Entry 9FDA (electron microscopy, 2.00 A resolution); this record covers chains K and B of the 15 polymer chains in the assembly.

[Chain K]
Protein: Small ribosomal subunit protein uS11
Organism: Escherichia coli
Reference sequence: P0A7R9 (RS11_ECOLI); the author numbering skips numbers that UniProt does not, so the offset changes along the chain: 1-119 = UniProt 1-119; 130-139 = UniProt 120-129
Chain sequence (139 residues; numbered 1 to 149; 10 numbers in that range are skipped by the numbering (no residue carries them; nothing is unmodelled there); the number before each row is that of its first residue):
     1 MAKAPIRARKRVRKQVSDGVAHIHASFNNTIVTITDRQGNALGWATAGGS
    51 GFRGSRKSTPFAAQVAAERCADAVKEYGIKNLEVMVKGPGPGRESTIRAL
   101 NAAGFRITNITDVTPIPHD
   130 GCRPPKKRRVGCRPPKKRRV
Disordered / not traced: 1-13, 140-149
Glycans and other covalent adducts: covalent link Asp119-Gly130
Modified / non-standard residues: Asp119 (beta-L-aspartic acid; IAS)
Differences from the reference sequence: modified residue (119); expression tag (140-149)

[Chain B]
Molecule: 16S rRNA
Organism: Escherichia coli
Sequence (1542 nucleotides; numbered 1 to 1542; the number before each row is that of its first residue):
     1 AAAUUGAAGAGUUUGAUCAUGGCUCAGAUUGAACGCUGGCGGCAGGCCUA
    51 ACACAUGCAAGUCGAACGGUAACAGGAAGAAGCUUGCUUCUUUGCUGACG
   101 AGUGGCGGACGGGUGAGUAAUGUCUGGGAAACUGCCUGAUGGAGGGGGAU
   151 AACUACUGGAAACGGUAGCUAAUACCGCAUAACGUCGCAAGACCAAAGAG
   201 GGGGACCUUCGGGCCUCUUGCCAUCGGAUGUGCCCAGAUGGGAUUAGCUA
   251 GUAGGUGGGGUAACGGCUCACCUAGGCGACGAUCCCUAGCUGGUCUGAGA
   301 GGAUGACCAGCCACACUGGAACUGAGACACGGUCCAGACUCCUACGGGAG
   351 GCAGCAGUGGGGAAUAUUGCACAAUGGGCGCAAGCCUGAUGCAGCCAUGC
   401 CGCGUGUAUGAAGAAGCCCUUCGGGUUGUAAAGUACUUUCAGCGGGGAGG
   451 AAGGGAGUAAAGUUAAUACCUUUGCUCAUUGACGUUACCCGCAGAAGAAG
   501 CACCGGCUAACUCCGUGCCAGCAGCCXCGGUAAUACGGAGGGUGCAAGCG
   551 UUAAUCGGAAUUACUGGGCGUAAAGCGCACGCAGGCGGUUUGUUAAGUCA
   601 GAUGUGAAAUCCCCGGGCUCAACCUGGGAACUGCAUCUGAUACUGGCAAG
   651 CUUGAGUCUCGUAGAGGGGGGUAGAAUUCCAGGUGUAGCGGUGAAAUGCG
   701 UAGAGAUCUGGAGGAAUACCGGUGGCGAAGGCGGCCCCCUGGACGAAGAC
   751 UGACGCUCAGGUGCGAAAGCGUGGGGAGCAAACAGGAUUAGAUACCCUGG
   801 UAGUCCACGCCGUAAACGAUGUCGACUUGGAGGUUGUGCCCUUGAGGCGU
   851 GGCUUCCGGAGCUAACGCGUUAAGUCGACCGCCUGGGGAGUACGGCCGCA
   901 AGGUUAAAACUCAAAUGAAUUGACGGGGGCUUGUACACACCGUGGACCAU
   951 GUCGUUUXACACCAUGCAACGCGAAGAACCUUACCUGGUGUUGACAUCCA
  1001 AAGAAGUUUUCAGAGAUGAGACUUAACCUUCGGGAACCGGGCGACAGUUA
  1051 CUGCAUGGCUGUUGUGAGUUCAUGUUGUGAACUGUUGGGUGAAGUCCCGU
  1101 AACAAGCGUAACCCGUAUCCGGGGUAACCUGCGGUCCGGCCUGGAACUCA
  1151 AAGGAGACUGCCAGUGAUAAACUGGAGGAAGGUGGGGAUGACGUCAAGUC
  1201 AUCAUGGCCCUUACGACCAGGGCUACACACGUGCUACAAUGGCGCAUACA
  1251 AAGAGAAGCGACCUCGCGAGAGCAAGCGGACCUCAUAAAGUGCGUCGUAG
  1301 UCCGGAUUGGAGUCUGCAACUCGACUCCAUGAAGUCGGAAUCGCUAGUAA
  1351 UCGUGGAUCAGAAUGCCACGGUGAAUACGUUCCCGGGCCUUGUACACACC
  1401 GCCCGUXACACCAUGGGAGUGGGUUGCAAAAGAAGUAGGUAGCUUAACCU
  1451 UCGGGAGGGCGCUUACCACUUUGUGAUUCAUGACUGGGGUGAAGUCGUAA
  1501 CAAGGUAACCGUAGGGGAACCUGCGGUUGGAUCACCUCCUUA
Disordered / not traced: 80-90, 205-213, 842-844, 930-1389, 1535-1542
Modified / non-standard residues: PSU (pseudouridine-5'-monophosphate) at position 516, G7M (N7-methyl-guanosine-5'-monophosphate) at position 527, 4OC (4n,o2'-methylcytidine-5'-monophosphate) at position 947, 5MC (5-methylcytidine-5'-monophosphate) at position 958, UR3 (3-methyluridine-5'-monophoshate) at position 1100, 2MG (2N-methylguanosine-5'-monophosphate) at position 1123, MA6 (6N-dimethyladenosine-5'-monophoshate) at position 1126, MA6 (6N-dimethyladenosine-5'-monophoshate) at position 1127, 4OC (4n,o2'-methylcytidine-5'-monophosphate) at position 1402, 5MC (5-methylcytidine-5'-monophosphate) at position 1407, UR3 (3-methyluridine-5'-monophoshate) at position 1498, 2MG (2N-methylguanosine-5'-monophosphate) at position 1516, MA6 (6N-dimethyladenosine-5'-monophoshate) at position 1518, MA6 (6N-dimethyladenosine-5'-monophoshate) at position 1519
Bound ions: K+ site 1: G11, U12, G21, G22; Mg2+ site 1 near G21 (its only coordinating residue here); Mg2+ site 2: C48, G115; Mg2+ site 3: A59, U387; K+ site 2: U62, G104, G105; Mg2+ site 4 near G100 (its only coordinating residue here); K+ site 3: G107, G108, G326; Mg2+ site 5: A109, G331; K+ site 4: C110, G111; Mg2+ site 6 near G111 (its only coordinating residue here); K+ site 5: G115, G117, G289; Mg2+ site 7: A116, G117, G289; 29 more Mg2+ sites not listed; 15 more K+ sites not listed
Ligand contacts: edeine b (EDE): G693, U788, U789, A790, G791, A792, A794, C795, G926, UR3_1498, A1499, G1504, G1505, U1506
From the paper describing this entry:
  - binding site for edeine b: G693, C795, G926, UR3_1498, G1505, U1506

[Interface between chain K and chain B]
Contacting residue pairs (78; chain K residue first):
  His22(K) - U707(B)  phosphate contact
  His22(K) - C708(B)  phosphate contact
  His24(K) - A706(B)  sugar contact
  Asn28(K) - G691(B)  hydrogen bond to the phosphate
  Asn28(K) - U692(B)  hydrogen bond to the phosphate
  Asn29(K) - C689(B)  hydrogen bond to the phosphate
  Asn29(K) - G690(B)  hydrogen bond to the phosphate
  Ile31(K) - G705(B)  base contact
  Thr33(K) - A706(B)  hydrogen bond to the sugar
  Thr35(K) - U707(B)  sugar contact
  Gln38(K) - C708(B)  hydrogen bond to the sugar
  Gly39(K) - G683(B)  hydrogen bond to the base
  Gly39(K) - U707(B)  hydrogen bond to the sugar
  Gly39(K) - C708(B)  sugar contact
  Asn40(K) - G683(B)  hydrogen bond to the base
  Asn40(K) - U684(B)  sugar contact
  Ala41(K) - U684(B)  hydrogen bond to the sugar
  Ala41(K) - G685(B)  sugar contact
  Leu42(K) - G685(B)  phosphate contact
  Trp44(K) - G685(B)  sugar contact
  Trp44(K) - U686(B)  hydrogen bond to the sugar
  Trp44(K) - A687(B)  sugar contact
  Trp44(K) - G688(B)  sugar contact
  Trp44(K) - A704(B)  base contact
  Trp44(K) - G705(B)  base contact
  Thr46(K) - G688(B)  hydrogen bond to the phosphate
  Thr46(K) - C689(B)  hydrogen bond to the phosphate
  Gly48(K) - C689(B)  hydrogen bond to the phosphate
  Gly49(K) - G688(B)  phosphate contact
  Gly49(K) - C689(B)  phosphate contact
  Arg53(K) - C689(B)  salt bridge to the phosphate
  Gly54(K) - G691(B)  base contact
  Gly54(K) - U692(B)  base contact
  Gly54(K) - A695(B)  phosphate contact
  Ser55(K) - U692(B)  base contact
  Ser55(K) - A694(B)  hydrogen bond to the phosphate
  Lys57(K) - G690(B)  base contact
  Lys57(K) - G691(B)  hydrogen bond to the base
  Lys87(K) - U707(B)  salt bridge to the phosphate
  Pro115(K) - A676(B)  phosphate contact
  Pro115(K) - U677(B)  phosphate contact
  Ile116(K) - A675(B)  hydrogen bond to the sugar
  Pro117(K) - A675(B)  base contact
  Pro117(K) - A676(B)  sugar contact
  His118(K) - G674(B)  hydrogen bond to the base
  His118(K) - A675(B)  hydrogen bond to the sugar
  His118(K) - A718(B)  stacking on the base
  Asp119(K) - A716(B)  sugar contact
  Asp119(K) - U717(B)  sugar contact
  Asp119(K) - A718(B)  hydrogen bond to the sugar
  Gly130(K) - A716(B)  sugar contact
  Cys131(K) - A676(B)  base contact
  Cys131(K) - U677(B)  hydrogen bond to the base
  Cys131(K) - G714(B)  base contact
  Cys131(K) - A777(B)  base contact
  Cys131(K) - G778(B)  sugar contact
  Arg132(K) - G778(B)  hydrogen bond to the sugar
  Arg132(K) - C779(B)  hydrogen bond to the sugar
  Arg132(K) - C1524(B)  salt bridge to the phosphate
  Arg132(K) - G1525(B)  salt bridge to the phosphate
  Pro133(K) - C779(B)  sugar contact
  Pro134(K) - C779(B)  phosphate contact
  Pro134(K) - A780(B)  phosphate contact
  Lys135(K) - C779(B)  phosphate contact
  Lys135(K) - A780(B)  hydrogen bond to the phosphate
  Lys135(K) - A781(B)  salt bridge to the phosphate
  Lys135(K) - U1522(B)  hydrogen bond to the phosphate
  Lys135(K) - G1523(B)  salt bridge to the phosphate
  Arg137(K) - U692(B)  hydrogen bond to the phosphate
  Arg137(K) - G693(B)  salt bridge to the phosphate
  Arg137(K) - C796(B)  hydrogen bond to the sugar
  Arg137(K) - C797(B)  salt bridge to the phosphate
  Arg138(K) - C795(B)  hydrogen bond to the sugar
  Arg138(K) - C796(B)  hydrogen bond to the phosphate
  Arg138(K) - U1506(B)  base contact
  Arg138(K) - U1522(B)  salt bridge to the phosphate
  Arg138(K) - G1523(B)  salt bridge to the phosphate
  Val139(K) - C796(B)  sugar contact
Interface residues without a listed pair, chain K (38 interface residues in all): Ser26, Ala47, Lys136
Interface residues without a listed pair, chain B (41 interface residues in all): A715, A1507

[Summary]
The interface between chain K and chain B involves 38 residues on one side and 41 on the other, with 29
hydrogen bonds, 10 salt bridges and 1 aromatic stacking contact. Polar contacts include Gly39(K)-G683(B),
Asn40(K)-G683(B) and Lys57(K)-G691(B). From the paper: a binding site for edeine b at G693(B), C795(B) and
G926(B) among others.
Chain K is Small ribosomal subunit protein uS11 and chain B is 16S rRNA, both from Escherichia coli; the
structure, Structure of E. coli 30S-IF1-IF3-mRNA-Edeine complex, was determined by electron microscopy,
deposited together with 9FCO, 9FIB and 9G06.
